PDB entry 8ZFA | electron microscopy, 2.96 A resolution | chains A and S of the 5 polymer chains in the assembly

Chain A:
Protein: Guanine nucleotide-binding protein G(s) subunit alpha isoforms short
Organism: Homo sapiens
Sequence (361 residues; each row starts with the number of its first residue; note: 33 numbers in that range are skipped by the numbering (no residue carries them; nothing is unmodelled there)):
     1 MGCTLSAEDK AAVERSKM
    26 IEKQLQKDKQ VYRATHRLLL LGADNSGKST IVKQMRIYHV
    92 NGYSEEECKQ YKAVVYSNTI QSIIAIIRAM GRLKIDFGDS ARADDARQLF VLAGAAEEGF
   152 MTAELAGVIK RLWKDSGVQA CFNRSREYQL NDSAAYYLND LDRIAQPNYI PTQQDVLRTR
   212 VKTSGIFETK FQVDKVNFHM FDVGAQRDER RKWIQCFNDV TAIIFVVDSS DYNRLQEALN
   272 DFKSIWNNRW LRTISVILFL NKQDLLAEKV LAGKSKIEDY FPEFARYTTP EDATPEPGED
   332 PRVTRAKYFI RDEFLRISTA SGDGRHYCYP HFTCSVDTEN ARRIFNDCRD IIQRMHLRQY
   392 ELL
Not modelled in the structure: 1-3, 92-211

Chain S:
Protein: scFv16
Organism: synthetic construct
Notes: antibody fragment or engineered binder
Sequence (285 residues; numbered -36 to 247 plus 14 insertion-coded residues; 13 numbers in that range are skipped by the numbering (no residue carries them; nothing is unmodelled there); the number before each row is that of its first residue; a row labelled like 121A-121N holds insertion residues (121A, then the next letters in order); numbers below 1 keep their minus sign (Met-36 is residue -36)):
   -36 MLLVNQSHQG FNKEHTSKMV SAIVLYVLLA AAAHSAFAVQ LVESGGGLVQ PGGSRKLSCS
    24 ASGFAFSSFG MHWVRQAPEK GLEWVAYISS GSGTIYYADT VKGRFTISRD DPKNTLFLQM
    84 TSLRSEDTAM YYCVRSIYYY GSSPFDFWGQ GTTLTVSA
121A-121N GGGGSGGGGSGGGG
   135 SADIVMTQAT SSVPVTPGES VSISCRSSKS LLHSNGNTYL YWFLQRPGQS PQLLIYRMSN
   195 LASGVPDRFS GSGSGTAFTL TISRLEAEDV GVYYCMQHLE YPLTFGAGTK LEL
Not modelled in the structure: -36 to 1, 121A-121N, 148-150, 247
Disulfides: Cys22-Cys96

Interface between chain A and chain S:
Contacting residue pairs - 23 pairs, chain A then chain S:
  Thr4(A) with His167(S)
  Leu5(A) with His167(S)
  Ser6(A) with His167(S), hydrogen bond (backbone-side chain); Asn169(S); Tyr173(S); Leu233(S)
  Ala7(A) with Leu233(S); Tyr235(S), hydrophobic
  Glu8(A) with Tyr173(S); Tyr175(S), hydrogen bond; Arg191(S), salt bridge; His232(S), salt bridge
  Asp9(A) with Asn169(S); Tyr173(S)
  Ala11(A) with Tyr101(S), hydrophobic
  Ala12(A) with Tyr101(S)
  Glu14(A) with Ser52(S), hydrogen bond; Ser53(S); Gly56(S); Thr57(S), hydrogen bond
  Arg15(A) with Ile100(S); Tyr101(S); Tyr102(S)
Also at the interface, not in a pair above, chain A (11 interface residues in all): Met18
Also at the interface, not in a pair above, chain S (19 interface residues in all): Ser31, Tyr50, Gly54, Pro107

In short:
The interface between chain A and chain S involves 11 residues on one side and 19 on the other; the contacts
include 4 hydrogen bonds and 2 salt bridges. Polar pairs include Glu8(A)-Arg191(S), Glu8(A)-His232(S) and
Ser6(A)-His167(S).
Chain A is Guanine nucleotide-binding protein G(s) subunit alpha isoforms short (Homo sapiens) and chain S is
scFv16 (synthetic construct); the structure, Cryo-EM structure of the xtGPR4-Gs complex in pH7.2, was
determined by electron microscopy (same publication as 8ZD1, 8ZF6, 8ZF9, 8ZFC and 9JVG).
